Entry 4WLC (X-ray diffraction, 2.40 A resolution); this record covers chain A.

# Chain A
Protein: Glucan 1,6-alpha-glucosidase
Organism: Streptococcus mutans UA159
Notes: EC 3.2.1.70
UniProt: Q99040 (DEXB_STRMU); residue numbers follow UniProt; this construct covers 1-536
Chain sequence (536 residues; numbered 1 to 536; the number before each row is that of its first residue):
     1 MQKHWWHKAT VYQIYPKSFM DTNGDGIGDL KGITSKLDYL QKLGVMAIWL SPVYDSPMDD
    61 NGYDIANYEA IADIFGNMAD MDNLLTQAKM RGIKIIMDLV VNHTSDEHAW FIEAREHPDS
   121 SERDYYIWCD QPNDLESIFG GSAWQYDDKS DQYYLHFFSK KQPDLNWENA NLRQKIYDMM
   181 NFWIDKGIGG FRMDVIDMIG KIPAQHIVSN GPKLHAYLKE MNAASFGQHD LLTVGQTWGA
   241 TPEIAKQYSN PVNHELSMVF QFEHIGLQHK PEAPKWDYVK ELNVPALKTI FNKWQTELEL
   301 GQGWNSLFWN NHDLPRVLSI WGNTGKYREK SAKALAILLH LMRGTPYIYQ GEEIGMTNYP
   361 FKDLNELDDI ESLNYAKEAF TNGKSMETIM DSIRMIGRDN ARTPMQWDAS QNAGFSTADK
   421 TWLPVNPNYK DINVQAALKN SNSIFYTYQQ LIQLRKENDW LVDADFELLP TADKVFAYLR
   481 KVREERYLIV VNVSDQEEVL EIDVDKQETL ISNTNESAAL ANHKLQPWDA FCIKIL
Construct notes: engineered mutation Q236 (Glu in Q99040), L536 (Asn in Q99040)
Glycans and other covalent adducts: beta-D-glucopyranose (BGC) linked to D194
Ion coordination: Ca2+ site 1: D21, N23, D25, I27, D29; Ca2+ site 2: D148, D151, E508; Ca2+ site 3: T417, E516
Curated features (UniProtKB/Swiss-Prot):
  - active site: D194 (Nucleophile)
  - site: D313 (Transition state stabilizer)
From the paper describing this entry:
  - binding site for beta-D-glucopyranose: D60, Y63, H103, R192, D194, H312, D313, R398
  - catalytic residues: D194
  - conformationally variable residues (loop rearrangement, side-chain flip): D194, Q236, W238
  - mutagenesis - F262A, F262W: decreased catalytic activity

# In short
Beta-D-glucopyranose is covalently linked to D194. D21, N23, D25, I27 and D29 coordinate Ca2+ site 1. The Ca2+
site 2 is built by D148, D151 and E508. From UniProt: active-site residue D194. From the paper: the catalytic
residue D194; F262A and F262W reduce catalytic activity.
Chain A is Glucan 1,6-alpha-glucosidase (Streptococcus mutans UA159); the structure, Structure of dextran
glucosidase with glucose, was determined by X-ray diffraction, deposited together with 4XB3.
